PDB entry 9FRT | X-ray diffraction, 1.96 A resolution | chains B and D of the 4 polymer chains in the assembly

== Chain B (and D) ==
Protein: Trans-O-hydroxybenzylidenepyruvate hydratase-aldolase
From: Pseudomonas fluorescens
Notes: EC 4.1.2.45; chain D of this document is another copy of the same molecule, construct and numbering; everything in this record applies to it too
Reference sequence: C3KFM9 (C3KFM9_PSEFL); numbering as in UniProt (aligned over 1-334)
Amino-acid sequence (346 residues; numbered -11 to 334; the number before each row is that of its first residue; numbers below 1 keep their minus sign (Met-11 is residue -11)):
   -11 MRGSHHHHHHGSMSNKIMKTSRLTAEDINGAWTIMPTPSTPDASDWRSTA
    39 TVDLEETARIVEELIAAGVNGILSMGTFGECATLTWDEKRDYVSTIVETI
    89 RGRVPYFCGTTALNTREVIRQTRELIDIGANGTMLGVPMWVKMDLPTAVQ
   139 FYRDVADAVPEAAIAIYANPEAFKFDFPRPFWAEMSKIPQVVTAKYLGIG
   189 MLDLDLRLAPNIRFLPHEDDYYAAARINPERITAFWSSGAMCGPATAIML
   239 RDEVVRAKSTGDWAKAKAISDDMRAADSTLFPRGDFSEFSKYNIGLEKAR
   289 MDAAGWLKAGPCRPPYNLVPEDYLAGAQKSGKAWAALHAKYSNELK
Disordered / not traced: -11 to 8 (chain D: -11 to 7, 334)
Differences from the reference sequence: initiating methionine (-11); expression tag (-10 to 0)

== How chain B and chain D interact ==
Residue-residue contacts (90; chain B residue first):
  Trp34(B) with Arg104(D); Ile107(D), hydrophobic; Arg111(D); Asp142(D); Ala146(D), hydrophobic
  Ser36(B) with Arg104(D), hydrogen bond (backbone-side chain)
  Thr39(B) with Arg104(D)
  Gly64(B) with Trp128(D)
  Thr65(B) with Trp128(D), hydrogen bond; Val129(D)
  Cys69(B) with Trp128(D), hydrophobic
  Ala70(B) with Leu101(D); Asn102(D), hydrogen bond (backbone-side chain); Trp128(D), hydrophobic
  Thr71(B) with Asn102(D); Arg104(D), hydrogen bond (backbone-side chain)
  Leu72(B) with Asn102(D)
  Thr73(B) with Arg104(D)
  Glu76(B) with Arg104(D), salt bridge
  Thr99(B) with Trp128(D)
  Leu101(B) with Ala70(D); Leu101(D), hydrophobic
  Asn102(B) with Ala70(D), hydrogen bond (side chain-backbone); Thr71(D); Leu72(D); Pro302(D); Pro303(D)
  Thr103(B) with Pro302(D), hydrogen bond (backbone-backbone); Pro303(D)
  Arg104(B) with Trp34(D); Ser36(D), hydrogen bond (side chain-backbone); Thr39(D); Thr71(D), hydrogen bond (side chain-backbone); Leu72(D); Thr73(D); Glu76(D), salt bridge; Arg301(D)
  Ile107(B) with Trp34(D), hydrophobic
  Arg111(B) with Trp34(D)
  Pro126(B) with Tyr304(D), hydrogen bond (backbone-side chain)
  Met127(B) with Trp128(D), hydrophobic; Tyr304(D)
  Trp128(B) with Thr65(D), hydrogen bond; Cys69(D), hydrophobic; Ala70(D), hydrophobic; Thr99(D); Met127(D), hydrophobic; Ala160(D); Phe161(D); Tyr304(D)
  Val129(B) with Thr65(D); Ser278(D); Lys279(D); Tyr304(D), hydrogen bond (backbone-side chain)
  Lys130(B) with Lys279(D)
  Met131(B) with Pro303(D), hydrophobic; Tyr304(D), hydrophobic
  Asp132(B) with Tyr280(D), hydrogen bond
  Pro134(B) with Leu306(D), hydrophobic
  Thr135(B) with Pro303(D)
  Gln138(B) with Asn305(D); Leu306(D)
  Asp142(B) with Trp34(D)
  Ala146(B) with Trp34(D), hydrophobic
  Glu159(B) with Lys162(D), hydrogen bond (backbone-side chain)
  Ala160(B) with Trp128(D); Lys162(D), hydrogen bond (backbone-side chain)
  Phe161(B) with Trp128(D)
  Lys162(B) with Glu159(D), hydrogen bond (side chain-backbone); Ala160(D), hydrogen bond (side chain-backbone); Lys162(D)
  Ser278(B) with Val129(D)
  Lys279(B) with Val129(D); Lys130(D)
  Tyr280(B) with Asp132(D), hydrogen bond
  Arg301(B) with Arg104(D)
  Pro302(B) with Asn102(D); Thr103(D), hydrogen bond (backbone-backbone)
  Pro303(B) with Asn102(D); Thr103(D); Met131(D), hydrophobic; Thr135(D)
  Tyr304(B) with Pro126(D), hydrogen bond (side chain-backbone); Met127(D); Trp128(D); Val129(D), hydrogen bond (side chain-backbone); Met131(D), hydrophobic
  Asn305(B) with Gln138(D), hydrogen bond
  Leu306(B) with Thr135(D); Gln138(D)
Also at the interface, not in a pair above, chain B (48 interface residues in all): Thr37, Ala100, Phe139, Tyr155, Ile282
Also at the interface, not in a pair above, chain D (49 interface residues in all): Thr37, Gly64, Ala100, Pro134, Phe139, Asp145, Tyr155, Ile282

== In short ==
48 residues of chain B and 49 residues of chain D are in contact; the contacts include 21 hydrogen bonds and 2
salt bridges. Polar pairs include Glu76(B)-Arg104(D), Ser36(B)-Arg104(D) and Thr65(B)-Trp128(D).
Chain B and chain D are both Trans-O-hydroxybenzylidenepyruvate hydratase-aldolase (Pseudomonas fluorescens);
the structure, Crystal structure of trans-o-hydroxybenzylidenepyruvate hydratase-aldolase from Pseudomonas
fluorescens N3, was determined by X-ray diffraction (same publication as 9FTK and 9FXR).
